PDB entry 8ZET | electron microscopy, 3.20 A resolution | chains b and c of the 17 polymer chains in the assembly

Chain b:
Protein: Photosystem I P700 chlorophyll a apoprotein A2
From: Thalassiosira pseudonana CCMP1335
Notes: EC 1.97.1.12
UniProt: A0T0M9 (PSAB_THAPS); residue numbers follow UniProt; this construct covers 2-733
Sequence (732 residues; row label = number of the first residue in the row):
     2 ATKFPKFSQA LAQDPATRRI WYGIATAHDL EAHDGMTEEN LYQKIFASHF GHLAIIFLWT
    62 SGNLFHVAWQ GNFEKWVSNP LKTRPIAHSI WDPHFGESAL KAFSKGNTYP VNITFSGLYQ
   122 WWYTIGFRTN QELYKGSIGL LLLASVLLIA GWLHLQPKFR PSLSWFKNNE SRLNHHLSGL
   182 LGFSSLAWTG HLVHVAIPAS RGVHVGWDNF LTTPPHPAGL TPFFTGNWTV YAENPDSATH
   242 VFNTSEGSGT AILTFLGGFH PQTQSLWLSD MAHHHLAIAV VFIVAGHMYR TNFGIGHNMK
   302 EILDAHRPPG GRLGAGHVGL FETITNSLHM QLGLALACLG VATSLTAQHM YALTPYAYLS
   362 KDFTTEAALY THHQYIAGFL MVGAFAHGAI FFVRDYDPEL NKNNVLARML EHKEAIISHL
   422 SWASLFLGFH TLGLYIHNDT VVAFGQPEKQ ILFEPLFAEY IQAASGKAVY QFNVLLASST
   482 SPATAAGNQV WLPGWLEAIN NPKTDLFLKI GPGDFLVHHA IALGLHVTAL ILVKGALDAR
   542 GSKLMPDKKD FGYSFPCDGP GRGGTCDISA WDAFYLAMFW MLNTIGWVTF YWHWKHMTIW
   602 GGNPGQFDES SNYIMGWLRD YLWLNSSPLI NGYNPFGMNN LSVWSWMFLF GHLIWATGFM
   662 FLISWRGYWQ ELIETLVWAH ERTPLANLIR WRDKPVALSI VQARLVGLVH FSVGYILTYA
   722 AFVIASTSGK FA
Curated features (UniProtKB/Swiss-Prot):
  - binding site ([4Fe-4S] cluster): Cys558, Cys567
  - binding site (chlorophyll a): His653, Met661, Tyr669
  - binding site (phylloquinone): Trp670
Bound ions: chlorophyll a Mg (32 sites), coordinated by His29, His50, His53, His67, His89, Asp93, His95, His155, His176, His177, His192, His195, His274, His275, His276, His288 and 16 more; 4Fe-4S cluster Fe near Cys558 (its only coordinating residue here)
Residues lining bound ligands:
  - Fucoxanthin (A86; (3S,3'S,5R,5'R,6S,6'R,8'R)-3,5'-dihydroxy-8-oxo-6',7'-didehydro-5,5',6,6',7,8-hexahydro-5,6-epoxy-beta,beta-caroten-3'- yl acetate): Thr226, Gly227, Asn228, Val285
  - beta-carotene (BCR), molecule 1: Gly52, Ile56, Leu149
  - beta-carotene (BCR), molecule 2: Leu54, Ile57, Phe58, Trp60, Gly180, Leu181, Phe184, Ser185
  - beta-carotene (BCR), molecule 3: Leu187, Leu221, Phe224, Phe225, Val281, Ile284, Val285, His288
  - beta-carotene (BCR), molecule 4: Met331, Gly334, Leu335, Ala338, Val342, Met382, Ala385, Phe386, Gly389, Phe393, Ala537
  - beta-carotene (BCR), molecule 5: Phe386, Leu407, Met410, Val534, Leu538
  - beta-carotene (BCR), molecule 6: Trp647, Met648, Phe651, Trp670, Leu677
  - beta-carotene (BCR), molecule 7: Thr684, Pro685, Leu686
  - chlorophyll a (CLA), molecule 1: Phe5, Phe8, Ile25, Ala28, His29, Leu31, His34, Ser49, His53, Ile56
  - chlorophyll a (CLA), molecule 2: Thr18, Ile21, Trp22, Ile674, Leu677, Val678, His681, Ile690, Arg691, Trp692, Arg693, Asp694, Pro696, Val697
  - chlorophyll a (CLA), molecule 3: Trp22, Phe651, Leu654, Ile655, Thr658, Met661, Phe662, Leu699, Val707, Val710, His711, Val714
  - chlorophyll a (CLA), molecule 4: Ile25, Ala26, Thr27, Ala28, His29, Asp30, His330, Leu333, Leu337, Phe380, Leu381, Val383, Gly384, Ala387, His388, Ile391, Arg395, Tyr554, Trp572, Phe575, Val710, Val714
  - chlorophyll a (CLA), molecule 5: His29, Leu31, Tyr43, Ile46, Ser49, His50, His53, Leu54, Ile57, Phe167, Arg173, His177, Leu181, Leu329, Gln332, Leu333, Ala336, Leu337, Leu340
  - chlorophyll a (CLA), molecule 6: His29, His53, Ile56, Ile57, Trp60, Phe380, Leu381
  - chlorophyll a (CLA), molecule 7: Phe47, His50, Phe51, Leu54, Trp166, Phe167, Asn169, Ser172, Arg173, His176, His177, Gly180, Leu181, Leu182, Phe283, Leu340, Ala343, Leu346
  - chlorophyll a (CLA), molecule 8: Phe47, Phe51, Val147, Ile150, Ala151, Leu154, His155, Lys159, Phe160, Pro162, Trp166
  - chlorophyll a (CLA), molecule 9: Ile56, Leu59, Trp60, Ser62, Gly63, Phe66, His67, Trp70, Gln71, His89, Ser90, Trp92, Leu142
  - chlorophyll a (CLA), molecule 10: Trp60, Thr61, Ser117, Gly118, Leu119, Trp122, Ser185, Ala343, Thr344, Thr347, Met351, Tyr357, Leu370, His373, His374, Ile377, Leu381
  - chlorophyll a (CLA), molecule 11: Trp60, Asn64, His67, Val68, Ala88, His89, Asn113, Ile114, Thr115, Phe116, Ser117, Leu119, Val644, Trp645, Met648
  - chlorophyll a (CLA), molecule 12: Trp60, Asn64, Phe116, Ser117, Leu119, Ala369, Leu370, Thr372, His373, Tyr376, Ile377, Phe380, Trp645, Ile717, Tyr720, Ala721, Val724, Ile725
  - chlorophyll a (CLA), molecule 13: Thr61, Leu65, Trp122, Trp123, Leu141, Trp208, Phe211, Leu212
  - chlorophyll a (CLA), molecule 14: His89, Ser90, Ile91, Trp92, Asp93, Pro94, His95, Phe96, Phe104, Asn113, Ser643, Val644, Trp647
  - chlorophyll a (CLA), molecule 15: Trp122, Thr125, Ile126, Leu181, Leu182, Ser185, Ser186, Trp189, Met272, His275, His276, Ile279, Leu346, Thr347, His350, Met351, Pro356, Tyr357
  - chlorophyll a (CLA), molecule 16: Ile126, Gly127, Phe128, Glu133, Gly137, Gly140, Leu143, Val147, Ser185, Ala188, Trp189, Gly191, His192, His195, Val196, Val206, Gly207, Trp208, Phe211
  - chlorophyll a (CLA), molecule 17: Trp166, Asn169, Ser172, His176, Thr292, Asn293, Phe294
  - chlorophyll a (CLA), molecule 18: Asn170, Arg173, Leu174, His177, Leu178, Met300, Leu304, Phe322, Ile325, Thr326, Leu335, Ala336, Cys339, Leu340, Ala343
  - chlorophyll a (CLA), molecule 19: Leu174, Leu178, Leu182, Val282, Phe283, Ala286, Met289, Tyr290, Met300, Ile303, Leu304
  - chlorophyll a (CLA), molecule 20: Asn175, His176, Ser179, Gly180, Phe184, Ile284, His288, Tyr290, Thr292, Phe294, Ile296
  - chlorophyll a (CLA), molecule 21: Phe184, Leu187, Ala188, Thr190, Gly191, Val194, His195, Phe211, Leu212, Thr213, Thr214, Pro215, Pro216, His217, Gly220, Leu221, Tyr232, Ile253, Leu254, Leu277
  - chlorophyll a (CLA), molecule 22: Phe224, Gly227, Trp229, Thr230, Tyr232, Ala233, Leu254, Thr255, Phe256, His274, Leu277, Ala278, Val281, Val491, Trp492
  - chlorophyll a (CLA), molecule 23: Thr255, Phe256, Gly258, Gly259, Leu267, Asp271, Met272, His274, His275, Ala278, Ile279, His350, Leu354, Trp492, Trp496
  - chlorophyll a (CLA), molecule 24: Val285, Ala286, His288, Met289, Ile296, Gly297, His298
  - chlorophyll a (CLA), molecule 25: Met289, His298, Glu302, Ile303, Ala306, His307
  - chlorophyll a (CLA), molecule 26: Ile303, Leu304, His307, Leu314, His318, Leu321, Ile325, Met331, Val406, Leu407, Met410
  - chlorophyll a (CLA), molecule 27: Ala306, His307, Arg308, Pro309, Pro310, Arg313, Leu314
  - chlorophyll a (CLA), molecule 28: Arg313, Leu314, Gly315, Val406, Arg409, Met410, Glu412, His413, Ala416, Ile417, His420
  - chlorophyll a (CLA), molecule 29: Cys339, Val342, Leu346, Gln349, His350, Tyr352, Ala353, Leu354, Leu507, Phe508
  - chlorophyll a (CLA), molecule 30: Val342, Ser345, Leu346, Gln349, Gln375, Gly379, Met382, Phe386, Leu526, Thr529, Ala530, Leu533, Met582, Thr585, Ile586
  - chlorophyll a (CLA), molecule 31: Gln349, Tyr352, Tyr371, Phe458, Ala459, Ile462, Gln463, Phe508, Leu509, Ile511, His519, Ile522, Leu526, Val589, Tyr592, Trp593, Lys596, His597
  - chlorophyll a (CLA), molecule 32: Ala416, His420, Trp423
  - chlorophyll a (CLA), molecule 33: Ile417, His420, Leu421, Trp423, Ala424, Ala523, Leu526, His527
  - chlorophyll a (CLA), molecule 34: Ser419, His420, Ser422, Trp423, Leu426
  - chlorophyll a (CLA), molecule 35: Ser422, Ser425, Leu426, Gly429, Phe430, Leu433, Leu524, Val528, Leu531, Ile532, Leu577, Phe580, Trp581
  - chlorophyll a (CLA), molecule 36: Trp423, Leu426, Phe427, Phe430, His431
  - chlorophyll a (CLA), molecule 37: Phe427, Leu428, Phe454, Glu455, Pro456, Leu457, Phe458, Ala459, Asp515, Phe516, His519, His520, Ala523, His527
  - chlorophyll a (CLA), molecule 38: His431, Gly434, Leu435, Ile437, His438, Thr441, Val442, Lys450, Ile452
  - chlorophyll a (CLA), molecule 39: Thr432, Leu433, Tyr436, Ala521, Leu524, Asn584, Trp588, Phe591, Ile615, Trp618, Leu619, Leu623, Ser627, Ile631, Phe649, His653, Trp656, Phe712, Tyr716, Thr719, Tyr720, Phe723
  - chlorophyll a (CLA), molecule 40: Leu433, Ile437, Asp440, Leu524, Phe580, Trp581, Asn584, Trp588, Ile615, Leu619, Trp656, Phe712
  - chlorophyll a (CLA), molecule 41: Phe458, Tyr461, Phe473
  - chlorophyll a (CLA), molecule 42: Ile462, Ala465, Ser466, Leu476, Leu477, Trp492, Leu493, Trp496, Phe508
  - chlorophyll a (CLA), molecule 43: Leu476, Pro483, Ala484, Ala487, Gly488, Val491, Trp492
  - chlorophyll a (CLA), molecule 44: Leu619, Leu623, Trp624
  - chlorophyll a (CLA), molecule 45: Trp647, Leu650, Phe651, His653, Leu654, Trp656, Ala657
  - chlorophyll a (CLA), molecule 46: Leu654, Ala657, Thr658, Phe660, Met661, Ile664, Ser665, Tyr669, Trp670, Leu673
  - chlorophyll a (CLA), molecule 47: Leu677, Ala680, His681, Thr684, Ala687, Ile690
  - chlorophyll a (CLA), molecule 48: Trp679, Ala680, Arg683, Thr684, Pro685
  - chlorophyll a (CLA), molecule 49: Pro685, Leu686, Ala687, Leu689
  - phylloquinone (PQN): Ile21, Trp22, Met661, Phe662, Ser665, Trp666, Arg667, Trp670, Ile674, Ala698, Leu699, Ser700, Ala704
  - 4Fe-4S cluster (SF4): Cys558, Asp559, Gly560, Pro561, Gly565, Thr566, Cys567, Trp666, Ile701

Chain c:
Protein: Photosystem I iron-sulfur center
From: Thalassiosira pseudonana CCMP1335
Notes: EC 1.97.1.12
UniProt: A0T0W4 (PSAC_THAPS); residue numbers follow UniProt; this construct covers 2-81
Sequence (80 residues; row label = number of the first residue in the row):
     2 SHTVKIYDTC IGCTQCVRAC PTDVLEMVPW DGCKSGQIAS SPRVEDCVGC KRCETACPTD
    62 FLSVRVYLGA ETTRSLGLAY
Curated features (UniProtKB/Swiss-Prot):
  - binding site ([4Fe-4S] cluster): Cys11, Cys14, Cys17, Cys21, Cys48, Cys51, Cys54, Cys58
Bound ions: 4Fe-4S cluster Fe site 1: Cys11, Cys17, Cys58; 4Fe-4S cluster Fe site 2: Cys21, Cys48, Cys54
Residues lining bound ligands:
  - 4Fe-4S cluster (SF4), molecule 1: Val5, Ala20, Cys21, Pro22, Thr23, Val25, Leu26, Asp47, Cys48, Val49, Gly50, Cys51, Lys52, Arg53, Cys54, Val67
  - 4Fe-4S cluster (SF4), molecule 2: Cys11, Ile12, Gly13, Cys14, Thr15, Gln16, Cys17, Ala57, Cys58, Pro59, Thr60, Ser64, Val65

How chain b and chain c interact:
Contacting residue pairs - 29 pairs, chain b then chain c:
  Asp15(b) - Glu72(c)
  Asp15(b) - Leu77(c)
  Pro16(b) - Glu72(c)
  Pro16(b) - Thr73(c)
  Pro16(b) - Thr74(c)
  Arg19(b) - Glu72(c)
  Met546(b) - Arg66(c)
  Pro547(b) - Phe62(c)
  Asp548(b) - Phe62(c)
  Asp548(b) - Arg66(c)  salt bridge
  Phe552(b) - Arg66(c)
  Phe552(b) - Val67(c)
  Phe552(b) - Tyr68(c)  hydrophobic
  Asp559(b) - Lys52(c)  salt bridge
  Asp559(b) - Glu55(c)
  Asp559(b) - Arg66(c)  salt bridge
  Gly560(b) - Lys52(c)
  Gly562(b) - Thr56(c)
  Arg563(b) - Leu63(c)
  Gln671(b) - Leu79(c)
  Gln671(b) - Tyr81(c)  hydrogen bond
  Glu675(b) - Tyr81(c)
  Val678(b) - Tyr81(c)  hydrophobic
  Lys695(b) - Thr74(c)
  Lys695(b) - Leu79(c)
  Lys695(b) - Tyr81(c)  hydrogen bond (side chain-backbone)
  Pro696(b) - Tyr81(c)  hydrogen bond (backbone-side chain)
  Val697(b) - Leu79(c)  hydrophobic
  Val697(b) - Tyr81(c)
Interface residues without a listed pair, chain b (23 interface residues in all): Ala11, Gln14, Ala17, Leu545, Pro557, Pro561
Interface residues without a listed pair, chain c (17 interface residues in all): Cys51, Leu69, Ala71

Overview:
23 residues of chain b and 17 residues of chain c are in contact; the contacts include 3 hydrogen bonds and 3
salt bridges. Among the polar pairs are Asp548(b)-Arg66(c), Asp559(b)-Lys52(c) and Asp559(b)-Arg66(c).
Chain b is Photosystem I P700 chlorophyll a apoprotein A2 and chain c is Photosystem I iron-sulfur center,
both from Thalassiosira pseudonana CCMP1335; the structure, Tp-PSI-FCPI-S in Thalassiosira pseudonana, was
determined by electron microscopy, deposited together with 8ZEH.
